Entry 9C29 (electron microscopy, 8.00 A resolution (low resolution: residue-level contacts below are approximate; hydrogen-bond / salt-bridge calls are withheld)); this record covers chains A and E of the 20 polymer chains in the assembly.

# Chain A (and E)
Protein: Integrase
Organism: HIV-1 06TG.HT008
Notes: EC 2.7.7.-, 3.1.-.-; chain E of this document is another copy of the same molecule, construct and numbering; everything in this record applies to it too
UniProt: P12497 (POL_HV1N5); residues 1-288 here correspond to UniProt positions 1148-1435 (UniProt number = residue number + 1147)
Sequence (288 residues; row label = number of the first residue in the row):
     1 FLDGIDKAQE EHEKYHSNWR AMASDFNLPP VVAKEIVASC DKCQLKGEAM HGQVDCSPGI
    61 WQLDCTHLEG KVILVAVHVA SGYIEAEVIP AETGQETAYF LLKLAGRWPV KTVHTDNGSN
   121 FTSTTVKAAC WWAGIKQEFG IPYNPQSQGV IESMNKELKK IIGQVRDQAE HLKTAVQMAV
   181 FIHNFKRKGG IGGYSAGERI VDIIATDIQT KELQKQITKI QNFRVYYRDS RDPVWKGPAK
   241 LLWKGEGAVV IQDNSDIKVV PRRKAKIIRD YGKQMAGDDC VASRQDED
Not modelled in the structure: 229-235, 269-288 (chain E: 46-57, 221, 269-288)
UniProt features mapped onto this chain:
  - zinc finger: Asp-3 to Gln-44 (Integrase-type)
  - DNA-binding region: Phe-223 to Asp-270 (Integrase-type)
  - binding site (Zn(2+)): His-12, His-16, Cys-40, Cys-43
  - binding site (Mg(2+)): Asp-64, Asp-116, Glu-152
Metal / ion sites: Mg2+: Cys-65 (shared with 1 residue of chain R)
From the paper describing this entry:
  - catalytic residues: Asp-64, Asp-116, Glu-152 (citing earlier work)
  - mutagenesis - E35K, K240E: decreased catalytic activity
  - mutagenesis - E35K, K215E, K219E, K240E, K244E, R262E: decreased binding to RNA
  - mutagenesis - H12N, K240E (4-fold): decreased stability
  - mutagenesis - E11K/K186E: unchanged binding to RNA

# Chain A / chain E interface
Contacting residue pairs (8; chain A residue first):
  Gln-44(A) / Tyr-226(E)
  Gln-44(A) / Trp-235(E)
  Lys-46(A) / Lys-266(E)
  Gly-47(A) / Arg-263(E)
  Gly-47(A) / Ala-265(E)
  Glu-48(A) / Arg-262(E)
  Glu-48(A) / Arg-263(E)
  Glu-48(A) / Ala-265(E)
Also at the interface, not in a pair above, chain A (9 interface residues in all): Leu-45, Met-50, Gly-52, Pro-142, Tyr-143
Also at the interface, not in a pair above, chain E (9 interface residues in all): Ser-230, Arg-231, Gly-247

# Summary
Chain A and chain E each contribute 9 residues to their interface. From UniProt: a DNA-binding region, 4
Zn2+-binding residues and 3 Mg2+-binding residues on chain A. From the paper: catalytic residues Asp-64(A),
Asp-116(A) and Glu-152(A); E35K, K215E and K219E of chain A, among others, reduce binding to RNA; 8
substitutions were tested in all.
Chain A and chain E are both Integrase (HIV-1 06TG.HT008); the structure, Hexadecamer of NL4-3 WT HIV-1
intasome, was determined by electron microscopy, deposited together with 9BW9.
